1LM5 - chains A and B; structure by X-ray diffraction, 1.80 A resolution.

Chain A (and B):
Name: subdomain of Desmoplakin Carboxy-Terminal domain (DPCT)
Organism: Homo sapiens
Notes: chain B of this document is another copy of the same molecule, construct and numbering; everything in this record applies to it too
Reference sequence: P15924 (DESP_HUMAN); numbering as in UniProt (aligned over 2609-2822)
Sequence (214 residues; each row starts with the number of its first residue):
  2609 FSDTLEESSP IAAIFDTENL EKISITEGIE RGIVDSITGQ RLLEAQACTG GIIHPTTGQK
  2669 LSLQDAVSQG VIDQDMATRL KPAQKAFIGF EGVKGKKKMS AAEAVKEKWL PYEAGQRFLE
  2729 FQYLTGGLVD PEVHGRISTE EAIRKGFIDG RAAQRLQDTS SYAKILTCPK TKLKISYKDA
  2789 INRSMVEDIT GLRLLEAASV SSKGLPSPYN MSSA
Disordered / not traced: 2609-2615, 2699-2705, 2812-2822 (chain B: 2609-2612, 2702-2704, 2809-2822)
Swiss-Prot annotation at these positions:
  - modified residue: Ser2810 (Phosphoserine), Ser2815 (Phosphoserine), Tyr2817 (Phosphotyrosine), Ser2820 (Phosphoserine), Ser2821 (Phosphoserine)

Chain A / chain B interface:
Contacting residue pairs - 29 pairs, chain A then chain B:
  Tyr2720(A) with Ile2745(B); Ser2746(B), hydrogen bond (side chain-backbone); Glu2749(B)
  Glu2721(A) with Glu2749(B)
  Gln2724(A) with Arg2744(B), hydrogen bond (side chain-backbone)
  Gly2758(A) with Glu2615(B)
  Arg2759(A) with Glu2614(B), hydrogen bond (side chain-backbone); Glu2615(B), salt bridge; Tyr2731(B), hydrogen bond; Gly2734(B)
  Gln2762(A) with Glu2615(B); Ser2616(B); Ser2617(B); Thr2733(B); Gly2734(B)
  Arg2763(A) with Gly2734(B), hydrogen bond (side chain-backbone); Arg2744(B); Ile2745(B); Ser2746(B)
  Asp2766(A) with Arg2744(B), salt bridge
  Ser2768(A) with Lys2668(B), hydrogen bond
  Ser2769(A) with His2742(B); Gly2743(B); Arg2744(B), hydrogen bond (backbone-backbone)
  Tyr2770(A) with His2742(B); Gly2743(B)
  Ala2771(A) with Val2741(B); Gly2743(B)
  Lys2772(A) with Val2741(B), hydrogen bond (backbone-backbone)
Interface residues without a listed pair, chain B (18 interface residues in all): Leu2732, Gly2735, Thr2767

Summary:
The interface between chain A and chain B involves 13 residues on one side and 18 on the other, with 8
hydrogen bonds and 2 salt bridges. Among the polar pairs are Arg2759(A)-Glu2615(B), Asp2766(A)-Arg2744(B) and
Tyr2720(A)-Ser2746(B).
Chain A and chain B are both subdomain of Desmoplakin Carboxy-Terminal domain (DPCT) (Homo sapiens); the
structure, Structures of two intermediate filament-binding fragments of desmoplakin reveal a unique repeat
motif structure, was determined by X-ray diffraction together with 1LM7 from the same study.
